PDB entry 1DOH | X-ray diffraction, 2.10 A resolution | chains A and B

[Chain A (and B)]
Protein: Trihydroxynaphthalene reductase
Source organism: Magnaporthe grisea
Notes: EC 1.1.1.252; chain B of this document is another copy of the same molecule, construct and numbering; everything in this record applies to it too
UniProtKB: Q12634 (T4HR_MAGGR); residue numbers follow UniProt; this construct covers 1-283
Sequence (283 residues; each row starts with the number of its first residue):
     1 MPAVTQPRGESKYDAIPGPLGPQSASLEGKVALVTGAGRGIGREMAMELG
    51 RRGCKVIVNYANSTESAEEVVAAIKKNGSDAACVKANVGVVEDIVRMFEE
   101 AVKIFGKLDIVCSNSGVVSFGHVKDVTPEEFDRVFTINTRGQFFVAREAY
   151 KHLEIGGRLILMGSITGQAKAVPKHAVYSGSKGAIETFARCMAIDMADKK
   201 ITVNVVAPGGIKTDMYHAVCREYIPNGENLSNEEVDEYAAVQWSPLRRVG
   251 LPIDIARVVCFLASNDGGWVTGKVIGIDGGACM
Disordered / not traced: 1-10 (chain B: 1-12)
Sequence notes: engineered mutation Val241 (Ser in Q12634), Gln242 (Ala in Q12634), Arg247 (His in Q12634)
Swiss-Prot annotation at these positions:
  - active site: Tyr178 (Proton acceptor)
  - binding site (substrate): Ser164
Ligand contacts:
  - NADPH (NDP; NADPH dihydro-nicotinamide-adenine-dinucleotide phosphate): Gly36, Ala37, Gly38, Arg39, Gly40, Ile41, Gly42, Asn59, Tyr60, Ala61, Asn62, Ser63, Ala86, Asn87, Val88, Asn114, Ser115, Gly116, Val117, Ile137, Met162, Gly163, Ser164, Tyr178, Lys182, Pro208, Gly209, Gly210, Ile211, Thr213, Asp214, Met215, Tyr216
  - 4-nitro-inden-1-one (NID): Val118, Ser164, Ile165, Thr166, Tyr178, Gly209, Gly210, Met215, Tyr216, Val219, Cys220, Tyr223, Trp243, Met283

[How chain A and chain B interact]
Residue-residue contacts (90; chain A residue first):
  Tyr13(A) - Asp236(B)
  Tyr13(A) - Glu237(B)  hydrogen bond
  Tyr13(A) - Ala240(B)
  Tyr13(A) - Arg247(B)
  Tyr13(A) - Arg248(B)
  Tyr13(A) - Val249(B)  hydrophobic
  Tyr13(A) - Leu251(B)
  Asp14(A) - Lys212(B)  salt bridge
  Ala15(A) - Leu251(B)
  Pro17(A) - Arg248(B)
  Pro17(A) - Leu251(B)
  Pro17(A) - Asp254(B)
  Pro17(A) - Arg257(B)  hydrogen bond (backbone-side chain)
  Gly18(A) - Arg257(B)
  Pro19(A) - Arg257(B)  hydrogen bond (backbone-side chain)
  Leu20(A) - Arg51(B)
  Leu20(A) - Ile253(B)  hydrophobic
  Gly21(A) - Glu48(B)  hydrogen bond (backbone-side chain)
  Gly21(A) - Arg51(B)
  Gly21(A) - Arg52(B)
  Pro22(A) - Arg51(B)
  Pro22(A) - Arg52(B)
  Ser24(A) - Arg257(B)  hydrogen bond
  Glu48(A) - Gly21(B)  hydrogen bond (side chain-backbone)
  Arg51(A) - Leu20(B)
  Arg51(A) - Gly21(B)
  Arg51(A) - Pro22(B)
  Arg52(A) - Gly21(B)  hydrogen bond (side chain-backbone)
  Arg52(A) - Pro22(B)
  Arg52(A) - Asp266(B)  salt bridge
  Ala197(A) - Pro245(B)  hydrophobic
  Ala197(A) - Leu246(B)  hydrophobic
  Lys200(A) - Leu246(B)
  Lys212(A) - Asp14(B)  salt bridge
  Asp236(A) - Tyr13(B)
  Glu237(A) - Tyr13(B)  hydrogen bond
  Ala240(A) - Tyr13(B)
  Ser244(A) - Trp269(B)
  Pro245(A) - Ala197(B)  hydrophobic
  Leu246(A) - Ala197(B)  hydrophobic
  Leu246(A) - Lys200(B)  hydrogen bond (backbone-side chain)
  Arg247(A) - Tyr13(B)
  Arg248(A) - Tyr13(B)
  Arg248(A) - Pro17(B)
  Arg248(A) - Trp269(B)
  Val249(A) - Tyr13(B)  hydrophobic
  Gly250(A) - Trp269(B)
  Leu251(A) - Tyr13(B)
  Leu251(A) - Asp14(B)
  Leu251(A) - Ala15(B)
  Ile253(A) - Leu20(B)  hydrophobic
  Asp254(A) - Pro17(B)
  Asp254(A) - Trp269(B)
  Arg257(A) - Ile16(B)
  Arg257(A) - Pro17(B)  hydrogen bond (side chain-backbone)
  Arg257(A) - Gly18(B)  hydrogen bond (side chain-backbone)
  Arg257(A) - Pro19(B)  hydrogen bond (side chain-backbone)
  Arg257(A) - Ser24(B)  hydrogen bond
  Arg257(A) - Asn265(B)
  Arg257(A) - Asp266(B)
  Val258(A) - Phe261(B)  hydrophobic
  Val258(A) - Asp266(B)
  Val258(A) - Val270(B)  hydrophobic
  Phe261(A) - Val258(B)  hydrophobic
  Phe261(A) - Phe261(B)  hydrophobic
  Asn265(A) - Arg257(B)
  Asp266(A) - Arg52(B)  salt bridge
  Asp266(A) - Arg257(B)
  Gly268(A) - Leu246(B)
  Trp269(A) - Ser244(B)
  Trp269(A) - Leu246(B)  hydrophobic
  Trp269(A) - Arg248(B)
  Trp269(A) - Gly250(B)
  Trp269(A) - Asp254(B)
  Trp269(A) - Ile277(B)
  Trp269(A) - Asp278(B)
  Trp269(A) - Gly279(B)  hydrogen bond (backbone-backbone)
  Val270(A) - Val258(B)  hydrophobic
  Thr271(A) - Gly279(B)
  Thr271(A) - Gly280(B)
  Lys273(A) - Gly276(B)
  Lys273(A) - Asp278(B)  salt bridge
  Gly276(A) - Lys273(B)
  Ile277(A) - Trp269(B)
  Asp278(A) - Trp269(B)
  Asp278(A) - Lys273(B)  salt bridge
  Gly279(A) - Trp269(B)  hydrogen bond (backbone-backbone)
  Gly279(A) - Thr271(B)
  Gly280(A) - Thr271(B)
  Gly280(A) - Lys273(B)
Also at the interface, not in a pair above, chain A (54 interface residues in all): Lys12, Ile16, Ala25, Glu44, Ala193, Ile194, Ile201, Thr202, Ile211, Ile275
Also at the interface, not in a pair above, chain B (51 interface residues in all): Ala25, Ala193, Ile194, Ile201, Ile211, Gly268, Ile275

[Summary]
54 residues of chain A face 51 of chain B across their interface; the contacts include 15 hydrogen bonds and 6
salt bridges. Polar contacts include Asp14(A)-Lys212(B), Arg52(A)-Asp266(B) and Lys273(A)-Asp278(B). Ligands
of chain A: NADPH and 4-nitro-inden-1-one.
Both chains are Trihydroxynaphthalene reductase (Magnaporthe grisea). Entry 1DOH (Structure of
trihydroxynaphthalene reductase in complex with NADPH and 4-nitro-inden-1-one) was determined by X-ray
diffraction together with 1G0N and 1G0O from the same study.
